PDB entry 6AM5 | X-ray diffraction, 2.39 A resolution | chains A and C of the 5 polymer chains in the assembly

[Chain A]
Protein: HLA class I histocompatibility antigen, A-2 alpha chain
From: Homo sapiens
Reference sequence: P01892 (1A02_HUMAN); residues 1-275 here correspond to UniProt positions 25-299 (UniProt number = residue number + 24)
Sequence (275 residues; numbered 1 to 275; the number before each row is that of its first residue):
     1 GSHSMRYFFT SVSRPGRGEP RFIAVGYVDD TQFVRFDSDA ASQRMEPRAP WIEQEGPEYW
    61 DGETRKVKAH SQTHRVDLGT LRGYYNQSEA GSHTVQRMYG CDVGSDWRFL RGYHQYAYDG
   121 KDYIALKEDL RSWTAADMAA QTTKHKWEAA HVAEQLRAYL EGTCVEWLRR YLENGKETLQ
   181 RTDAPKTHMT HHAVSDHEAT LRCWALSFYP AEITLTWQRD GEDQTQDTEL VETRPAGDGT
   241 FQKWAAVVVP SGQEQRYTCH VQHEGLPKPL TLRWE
Disulfides: Cys-101/Cys-164, Cys-203/Cys-259

[Chain C]
Protein: Ser-met-leu-gly-ile-gly-ile-val-pro-val
Sequence (10 residues; row label = number of the first residue in the row):
     1 SMLGIGIVPV

[How chain A and chain C interact]
Contacting residue pairs (44):
  Tyr-7(A) with Ser-1(C), hydrogen bond (side chain-backbone); Met-2(C), hydrogen bond (side chain-backbone)
  Met-45(A) with Met-2(C), hydrophobic
  Tyr-59(A) with Ser-1(C)
  Glu-63(A) with Ser-1(C), hydrogen bond; Met-2(C), hydrogen bond (side chain-backbone)
  Lys-66(A) with Ser-1(C), hydrogen bond; Met-2(C), hydrogen bond (side chain-backbone); Leu-3(C); Gly-4(C)
  Val-67(A) with Met-2(C)
  His-70(A) with Met-2(C); Leu-3(C); Ile-7(C)
  Thr-73(A) with Ile-7(C); Val-8(C); Pro-9(C)
  Asp-77(A) with Pro-9(C); Val-10(C), hydrogen bond (side chain-backbone)
  Thr-80(A) with Val-10(C)
  Leu-81(A) with Val-10(C), hydrophobic
  Tyr-84(A) with Val-10(C), hydrogen bond (side chain-backbone)
  Arg-97(A) with Ile-7(C)
  Tyr-99(A) with Met-2(C); Leu-3(C), hydrogen bond (side chain-backbone)
  Tyr-116(A) with Val-10(C)
  Thr-143(A) with Val-10(C), hydrogen bond (side chain-backbone)
  Lys-146(A) with Val-8(C); Pro-9(C), hydrogen bond (side chain-backbone); Val-10(C)
  Trp-147(A) with Val-8(C), hydrogen bond (side chain-backbone); Pro-9(C), hydrogen bond (side chain-backbone); Val-10(C), hydrophobic
  Val-152(A) with Gly-6(C); Val-8(C), hydrophobic
  Gln-155(A) with Ile-5(C); Gly-6(C), hydrogen bond (side chain-backbone)
  Leu-156(A) with Leu-3(C), hydrophobic; Gly-6(C)
  Tyr-159(A) with Ser-1(C), hydrogen bond (side chain-backbone); Met-2(C); Leu-3(C), hydrophobic
  Trp-167(A) with Ser-1(C)
  Tyr-171(A) with Ser-1(C), hydrogen bond (side chain-backbone)
Other interface residues (no listed pair), chain A (29 interface residues in all): Met-5, Phe-9, Val-76, His-114, Tyr-123

[Overview]
The interface between chain A and chain C involves 29 residues on one side and 10 on the other, with 16
hydrogen bonds. Polar pairs include Tyr-7(A)/Ser-1(C), Tyr-7(A)/Met-2(C) and Glu-63(A)/Ser-1(C).
Here chain A is HLA class I histocompatibility antigen, A-2 alpha chain (Homo sapiens) and chain C is
Ser-met-leu-gly-ile-gly-ile-val-pro-val. Entry 6AM5 (Crystal structure of DMF5 TCR bound to HLA-A2 presenting
synthetic peptide SMLGIGIVPV) was determined by X-ray diffraction.
